9DM0 - chains F and I of the 8 polymer chains in the assembly; structure by electron microscopy, 2.90 A resolution.

# Chain F
Protein: Hemagglutinin
Source organism: Influenza A virus (A/California/04/2009(H1N1))
UniProtKB: R9RVT8 (R9RVT8_9INFA); the construct lacks a stretch of the UniProt sequence, so the offset changes along the chain: 10-55 = UniProt 17-62; 56-83 = UniProt 64-91; 84-92 = UniProt 93-101; 93-125 = UniProt 103-135; 3 more segments
Chain sequence (324 residues; numbered 10 to 325 plus 8 insertion-coded residues; the number before each row is that of its first residue; a row labelled like 125A-125C holds insertion residues (125A, then the next letters in order)):
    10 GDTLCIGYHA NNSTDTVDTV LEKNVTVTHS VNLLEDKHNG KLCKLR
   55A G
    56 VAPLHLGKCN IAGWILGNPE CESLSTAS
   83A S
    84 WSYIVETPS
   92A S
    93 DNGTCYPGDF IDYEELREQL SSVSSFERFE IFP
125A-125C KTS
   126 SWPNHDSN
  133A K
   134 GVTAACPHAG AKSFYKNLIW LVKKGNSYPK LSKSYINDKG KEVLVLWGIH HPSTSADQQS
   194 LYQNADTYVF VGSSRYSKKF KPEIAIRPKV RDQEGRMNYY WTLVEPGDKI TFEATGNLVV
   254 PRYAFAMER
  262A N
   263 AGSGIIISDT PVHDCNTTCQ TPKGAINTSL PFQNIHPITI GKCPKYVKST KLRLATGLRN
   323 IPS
Differences from the reference sequence: conflict Gly10 (Ala17 in R9RVT8), Ser186 (Pro200 in R9RVT8), Thr200 (Ala214 in R9RVT8)
Cystine bridges: Cys52-Cys277, Cys64-Cys76, Cys97-Cys139, Cys281-Cys305
Glycans and other covalent adducts: N-acetylglucosamine (NAG) linked to Asn21, Asn33, Asn94, Asn278, Asn289

# Chain I
Protein: Hemagglutinin
Source organism: Influenza A virus (A/California/04/2009(H1N1))
UniProtKB: A0A1D5AK66 (A0A1D5AK66_9INFA); residues 9-171 here correspond to UniProt positions 336-498 (UniProt number = residue number + 327)
Chain sequence (231 residues; each row starts with the number of its first residue; numbers below 1 keep their minus sign (Ile-3 is residue -3)):
    -3 IQSRGLFGAI AGFIEGGWTG MVDGWYGYHH QNEQGSGYAA DLKSTQNAID KITNKVNSVI
    57 EKMNTQFTAV GKEFNHLEKR IENLNKKVDD GFLDIWTYNA ELLVLLENER TLDYHDSNVK
   117 NLYEKVRSQL KNNAKEIGNG CFEFYHKCDN TCMESVKNGT YDYPKYSEEA KLNREEIDGS
   177 GYIPEAPRDG QAYVRKDGEW VLLSTFLGSG LNDIFEAQKI EWHEGHHHHH H
Unresolved in the structure: -3 to 8, 172-227
Differences from the reference sequence: expression tag (-3 to 8, 172-227)
Cystine bridges: Cys144-Cys148
Glycans and other covalent adducts: N-acetylglucosamine (NAG) linked to Asn154

# Chain F / chain I interface
Residue-residue contacts (128; chain F residue first):
  Asp11(F) with Gln27(I); Asn28(I); Glu139(I); Phe140(I), hydrogen bond (backbone-backbone); His142(I); Lys143(I); Cys144(I), hydrogen bond (side chain-backbone); Met149(I)
  Thr12(F) with His25(I); His26(I); Gln27(I), hydrogen bond (backbone-backbone); Phe138(I); Glu139(I); Met149(I)
  Leu13(F) with Tyr24(I), hydrophobic; His25(I); His26(I); Cys137(I); Phe138(I); Phe140(I), hydrophobic; Met149(I), hydrophobic; Val152(I), hydrophobic
  Cys14(F) with Trp14(I); Tyr24(I); His25(I), hydrogen bond (backbone-backbone); Cys137(I), disulfide
  Ile15(F) with Trp14(I); Gly23(I); Tyr24(I), hydrophobic; Leu118(I), hydrophobic; Tyr119(I), hydrophobic; Val122(I), hydrophobic; Gly136(I); Cys137(I)
  Gly16(F) with Trp14(I); Gly23(I), hydrogen bond (backbone-backbone)
  Tyr17(F) with Ile10(I); Gly12(I); Gly13(I); Trp14(I), hydrogen bond (backbone-backbone); Met17(I); Trp21(I); Val115(I), hydrophobic
  His18(F) with Met17(I); Gly20(I); Trp21(I), hydrogen bond (backbone-backbone)
  Ala19(F) with Gly13(I); Trp14(I), hydrogen bond (backbone-backbone); Thr15(I)
  Asp27(F) with Leu101(I); Asn104(I), hydrogen bond (backbone-side chain)
  Thr28(F) with Leu101(I); Glu105(I)
  Val29(F) with Leu101(I); Leu102(I), hydrophobic; Glu105(I)
  Leu30(F) with Glu105(I)
  His38(F) with Trp21(I)
  Val40(F) with Val52(I), hydrophobic
  Leu42(F) with Ile56(I), hydrophobic; Val100(I), hydrophobic
  Arg55(F) with Phe63(I)
  Glu106(F) with Glu69(I); Asn71(I)
  Arg109(F) with Glu69(I), salt bridge
  Gly264(F) with Phe63(I)
  Ser265(F) with Ala65(I)
  Gly266(F) with Ala65(I)
  Ile267(F) with Glu69(I)
  Ile269(F) with Glu69(I)
  Ser291(F) with Ile56(I)
  Leu292(F) with Ile56(I), hydrophobic
  Pro293(F) with Val55(I); Ile56(I); Met59(I)
  Phe294(F) with Met59(I), hydrophobic; Trp92(I), hydrophobic; Ala96(I), hydrophobic
  Pro299(F) with Val66(I)
  Ile300(F) with Val66(I), hydrophobic; Gly67(I)
  Thr301(F) with Thr64(I); Ala65(I); Val66(I), hydrogen bond (backbone-backbone)
  Ile302(F) with Thr64(I)
  Gly303(F) with Gln62(I); Phe63(I); Thr64(I), hydrogen bond (backbone-backbone)
  Lys304(F) with Thr61(I)
  Cys305(F) with Thr61(I)
  Lys307(F) with Met59(I); Thr61(I); Trp92(I)
  Tyr308(F) with Leu89(I)
  Val309(F) with Leu89(I), hydrophobic; Trp92(I); Thr93(I)
  Lys310(F) with Leu89(I); Asp90(I), salt bridge; Thr93(I), hydrogen bond (backbone-side chain)
  Ser311(F) with Glu97(I)
  Leu314(F) with Ala96(I), hydrophobic; Glu97(I); Val100(I), hydrophobic
  Arg315(F) with Val100(I); Asn104(I)
  Leu316(F) with Val52(I), hydrophobic; Val55(I), hydrophobic; Glu103(I); Asn104(I)
  Ala317(F) with Asn104(I), hydrogen bond (backbone-side chain); Thr107(I)
  Thr318(F) with Trp21(I); Ile48(I); Val52(I); His111(I), hydrogen bond (backbone-side chain)
  Gly319(F) with Trp21(I); His111(I), hydrogen bond (backbone-side chain)
  Leu320(F) with Trp21(I), hydrophobic; Tyr22(I), hydrophobic; Leu108(I); His111(I)
  Arg321(F) with Leu108(I)
  Ile323(F) with Glu11(I); Gly12(I); Gly13(I), hydrogen bond (backbone-backbone)
  Ser325(F) with Glu11(I), hydrogen bond; Gly13(I)
Also at the interface, not in a pair above, chain F (57 interface residues in all): Val26, Val36, Thr37, Leu54, Glu110, Lys313, Pro324
Also at the interface, not in a pair above, chain I (65 interface residues in all): Glu29, Lys68, Phe70, Leu99, Ile133, Asp145
Disulfides between the chains: Cys14(F)-Cys137(I)

# In short
The interface between chain F and chain I involves 57 residues on one side and 65 on the other; the contacts
include 1 disulfide bond, 17 hydrogen bonds and 2 salt bridges. Polar pairs include Arg109(F)-Glu69(I),
Lys310(F)-Asp90(I) and Asp11(F)-Cys144(I).
Here chain F is Hemagglutinin and chain I is Hemagglutinin, both from Influenza A virus
(A/California/04/2009(H1N1)). Entry 9DM0 (Cryo-EM structure of the SFV009 3G01 Fab in complex with
A/California/04/2009) was determined by electron microscopy.
